5AK8 - chain A; structure by X-ray diffraction, 1.48 A resolution.

Chain A:
Molecule: Peptidylarginine deiminase
Source organism: Porphyromonas gingivalis
Notes: EC 3.5.3.-
UniProtKB: Q9RQJ2 (PAD_PORGI); numbering as in UniProt (aligned over 49-484)
Chain sequence (438 residues; numbered 47 to 484; the number before each row is that of its first residue):
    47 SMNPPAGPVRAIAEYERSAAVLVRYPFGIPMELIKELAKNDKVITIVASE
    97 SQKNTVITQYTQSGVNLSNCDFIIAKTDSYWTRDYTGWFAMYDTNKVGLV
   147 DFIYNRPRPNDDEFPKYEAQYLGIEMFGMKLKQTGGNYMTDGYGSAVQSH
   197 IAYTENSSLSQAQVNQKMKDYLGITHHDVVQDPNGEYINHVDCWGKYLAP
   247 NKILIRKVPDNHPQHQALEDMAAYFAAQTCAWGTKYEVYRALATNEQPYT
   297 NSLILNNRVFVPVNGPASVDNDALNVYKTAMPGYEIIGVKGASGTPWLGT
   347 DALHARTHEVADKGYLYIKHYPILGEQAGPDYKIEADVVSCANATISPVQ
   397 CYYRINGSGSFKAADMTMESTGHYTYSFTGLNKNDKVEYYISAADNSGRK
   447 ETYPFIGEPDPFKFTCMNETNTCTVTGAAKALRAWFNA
Not modelled in the structure: 466-484
Differences from the reference sequence: expression tag (47-48); engineered mutation Ala351 (Cys in Q9RQJ2)
Ion coordination: Na+: Asp147, Phe148, Asp158
Residues lining bound ligands: alanine / arginine: Trp127, Arg129, Asp130, Tyr150, Arg152, Arg154, Gly182, Tyr233, Ile234, His236, Asp238, Cys239, Asn297, Thr346, Asp347, Ala351
Reported in the primary citation:
  - binding site for arginine: Trp127, Asp130, Arg152, Arg154, Tyr233, Ile234, His236, Asp238, Asn297, Ala351
  - mutagenesis - C351A: abolished catalytic activity

Overview:
Chain A binds alanine / arginine. Asp147, Phe148 and Asp158 coordinate Na+. The paper reports a binding site
for arginine at Trp127, Asp130 and Arg152 among others; C351A abolishes catalytic activity.
Chain A is Peptidylarginine deiminase (Porphyromonas gingivalis); the structure, Structure of C351A mutant of
Porphyromonas gingivalis peptidylarginine deiminase, was determined by X-ray diffraction together with 5AK7
from the same study.
